PDB entry 7MEM | electron microscopy, 3.20 A resolution | chains E and B of the 12 polymer chains in the assembly

== Chain E ==
Molecule: Hemagglutinin HA1 chain
Organism: Influenza A virus (strain swl A/California/04/2009 H1N1)
UniProt: C3W5S1 (C3W5S1_I09A0); the construct lacks a stretch of the UniProt sequence, so the offset changes along the chain: 11-55 = UniProt 18-62; 56-83 = UniProt 64-91; 84-92 = UniProt 93-101; 93-125 = UniProt 103-135; 3 more segments
Sequence (331 residues; row label = number of the first residue in the row; a row labelled like 125A-125C holds insertion residues (125A, then the next letters in order)):
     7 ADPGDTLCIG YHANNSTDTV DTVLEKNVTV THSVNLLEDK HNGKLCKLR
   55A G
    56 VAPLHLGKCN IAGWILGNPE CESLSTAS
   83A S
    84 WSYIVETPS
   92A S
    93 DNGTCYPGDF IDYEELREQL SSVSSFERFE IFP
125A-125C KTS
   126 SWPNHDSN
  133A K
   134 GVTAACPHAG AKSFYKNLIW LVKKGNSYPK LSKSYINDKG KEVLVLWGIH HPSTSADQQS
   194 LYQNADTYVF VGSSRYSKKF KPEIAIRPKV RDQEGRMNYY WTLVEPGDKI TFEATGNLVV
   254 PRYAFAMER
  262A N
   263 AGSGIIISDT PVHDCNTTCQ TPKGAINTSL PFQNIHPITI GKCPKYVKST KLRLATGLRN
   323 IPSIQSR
Unresolved in the structure: 7-11, 325-329
Construct notes: expression tag (7-10)
Disulfides: Cys-52/Cys-277, Cys-64/Cys-76, Cys-97/Cys-139, Cys-281/Cys-305
Glycans and other covalent adducts: glycan linked to Asn-33; N-acetylglucosamine (NAG) linked to Asn-94, Asn-278, Asn-289

== Chain B ==
Molecule: Hemagglutinin HA2 chain
Organism: Influenza A virus (strain swl A/California/04/2009 H1N1)
UniProt: C3W5S1 (C3W5S1_I09A0); residues 1-174 here correspond to UniProt positions 345-518 (UniProt number = residue number + 344)
Sequence (174 residues; row label = number of the first residue in the row):
     1 GLFGAIAGFI EGGWTGMVDG WYGYHHQNEQ GSGYAADLKS TQNAIDGITN KVNSVIEKMN
    61 TQFTAVGKEF NHLEKRIENL NKKVDDGFLD IWTYNAELLV LLENERTLDY HDSNVKNLYE
   121 KVRSQLKNNA KEIGNGCFEF YHKCDNTCME SVKNGTYDYP KYSEEAKLNR EEID
Unresolved in the structure: 1-11, 172-174
Construct notes: engineered mutation Gly-47 (Glu391 in C3W5S1)
Disulfides: Cys-144/Cys-148

== Chain E / chain B interface ==
Residue-residue contacts (10):
  Val-29(E) / Asn-50(B)
  Val-29(E) / Lys-51(B)  hydrogen bond (backbone-backbone)
  Val-29(E) / Arg-106(B)
  Leu-30(E) / Asp-46(B)
  Leu-30(E) / Gly-47(B)
  Leu-30(E) / Asn-50(B)  hydrogen bond (backbone-side chain)
  Leu-30(E) / Tyr-110(B)  hydrophobic
  Glu-31(E) / Asn-50(B)
  Lys-32(E) / Asn-50(B)
  Lys-310(E) / Asn-60(B)  hydrogen bond (side chain-backbone)
Interface residues without a listed pair, chain B (9 interface residues in all): Ile-48, Thr-61

== In short ==
5 residues of chain E and 9 residues of chain B are in contact, with 3 hydrogen bonds. Among the polar pairs
are Leu-30(E)/Asn-50(B), Lys-310(E)/Asn-60(B) and Val-29(E)/Lys-51(B). N-acetylglucosamine is covalently
linked to Asn-94(E), Asn-278(E) and Asn-289(E).
Here chain E is Hemagglutinin HA1 chain and chain B is Hemagglutinin HA2 chain, both from Influenza A virus
(strain swl A/California/04/2009 H1N1). Entry 7MEM (CryoEM structure of monoclonal Fab 045-09 2B05 binding the
lateral patch of influenza virus H1 HA) was determined by electron microscopy.
